Entry 6CS2 (electron microscopy, 4.40 A resolution (low resolution: residue-level contacts below are approximate; hydrogen-bond / salt-bridge calls are withheld)); this record covers chains B and D of the 4 polymer chains in the assembly.

Chain B:
Molecule: Spike glycoprotein, Fibritin
Organism: Human SARS coronavirus
UniProt: chimeric construct of P59594, D9IEJ2: residues 14-1190 from P59594 (SPIKE_CVHSA) positions 14-1190 (same numbers); residues 1192-1219 from D9IEJ2 positions 457-484 (UniProt number = residue number - 735)
Sequence (1215 residues; row label = number of the first residue in the row):
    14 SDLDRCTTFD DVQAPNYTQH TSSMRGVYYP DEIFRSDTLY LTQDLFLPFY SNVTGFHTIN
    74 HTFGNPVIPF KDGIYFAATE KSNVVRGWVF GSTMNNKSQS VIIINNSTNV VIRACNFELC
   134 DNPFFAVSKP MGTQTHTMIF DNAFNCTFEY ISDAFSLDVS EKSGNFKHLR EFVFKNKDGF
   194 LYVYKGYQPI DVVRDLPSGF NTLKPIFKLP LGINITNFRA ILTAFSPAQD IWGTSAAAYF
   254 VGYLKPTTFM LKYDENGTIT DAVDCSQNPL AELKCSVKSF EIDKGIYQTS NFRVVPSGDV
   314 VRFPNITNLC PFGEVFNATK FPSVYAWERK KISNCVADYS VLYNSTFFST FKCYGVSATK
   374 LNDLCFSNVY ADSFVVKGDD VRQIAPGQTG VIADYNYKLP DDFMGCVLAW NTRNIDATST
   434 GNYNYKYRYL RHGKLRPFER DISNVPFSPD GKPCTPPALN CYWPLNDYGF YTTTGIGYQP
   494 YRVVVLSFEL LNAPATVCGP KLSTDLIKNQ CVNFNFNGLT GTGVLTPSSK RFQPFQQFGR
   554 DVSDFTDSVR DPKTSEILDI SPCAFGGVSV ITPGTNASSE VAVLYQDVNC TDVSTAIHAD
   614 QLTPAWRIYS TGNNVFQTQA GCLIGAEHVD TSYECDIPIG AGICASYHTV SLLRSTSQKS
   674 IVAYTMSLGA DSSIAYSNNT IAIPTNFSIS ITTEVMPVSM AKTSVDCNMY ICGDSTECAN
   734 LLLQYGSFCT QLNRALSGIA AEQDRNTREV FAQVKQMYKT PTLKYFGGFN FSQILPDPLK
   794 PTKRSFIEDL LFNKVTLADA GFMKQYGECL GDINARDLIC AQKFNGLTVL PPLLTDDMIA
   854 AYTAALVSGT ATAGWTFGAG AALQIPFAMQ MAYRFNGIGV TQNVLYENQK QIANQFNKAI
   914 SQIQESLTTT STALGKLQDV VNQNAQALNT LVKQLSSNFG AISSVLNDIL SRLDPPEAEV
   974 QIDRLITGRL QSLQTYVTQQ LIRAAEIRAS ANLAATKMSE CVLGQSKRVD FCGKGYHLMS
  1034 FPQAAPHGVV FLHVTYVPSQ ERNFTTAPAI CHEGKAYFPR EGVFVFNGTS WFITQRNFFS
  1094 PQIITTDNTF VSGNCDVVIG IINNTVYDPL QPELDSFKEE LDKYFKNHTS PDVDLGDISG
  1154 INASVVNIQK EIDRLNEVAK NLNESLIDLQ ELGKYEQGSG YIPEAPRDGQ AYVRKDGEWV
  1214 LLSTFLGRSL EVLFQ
Not modelled in the structure: 14-17, 241-243, 368-370, 503-508, 664-670, 810-817, 824-830, 1128-1228
Differences from the reference sequence: conflict Ala577 (Ser in P59594); engineered mutation Pro968 (Lys in P59594), Pro969 (Val in P59594); linker (1191-1192); expression tag (1220-1228)
Disulfides: Cys19-Cys133, Cys128-Cys159, Cys278-Cys288, Cys323-Cys348, Cys366-Cys419, Cys378-Cys511, Cys467-Cys474, Cys524-Cys576, Cys603-Cys635, Cys648-Cys657, Cys720-Cys742, Cys725-Cys731, Cys822-Cys833, Cys1014-Cys1025, Cys1064-Cys1108
Covalent attachments: N-acetylglucosamine (NAG) linked to Asn65, Asn269, Asn318, Asn589, Asn602, Asn691, Asn699, Asn783, Asn1056, Asn1080, Asn1116
Swiss-Prot annotation at these positions:
  - region: Ser798 to Tyr819 (Fusion peptide 1), Lys817 to Phe837 (Fusion peptide 2), Asp1145 to Glu1184 (Heptad repeat 2)
  - site (Cleavage): Arg667, Ser668, Arg797, Ser798
  - glycosylation (N-linked (GlcNAc...) asparagine): Asn29, Asn65, Asn73, Asn109, Asn118, Asn119, Asn158, Asn227, Asn269, Asn318, Asn330, Asn357, Asn589, Asn602, Asn691, Asn699, Asn783, Asn1056, Asn1080, Asn1116 and 3 more in UniProt
Reported in the primary citation:
  - mutagenesis - K968P/V969P: unchanged binding to Angiotensin-converting enzyme 2 (chain D)

Chain D:
Molecule: Angiotensin-converting enzyme 2
Organism: Homo sapiens
Notes: EC 3.4.17.23
UniProt: Q9BYF1 (ACE2_HUMAN); residue numbers follow UniProt; this construct covers 19-615
Sequence (605 residues; row label = number of the first residue in the row):
    19 STIEEQAKTF LDKFNHEAED LFYQSSLASW NYNTNITEEN VQNMNNAGDK WSAFLKEQST
    79 LAQMYPLQEI QNLTVKLQLQ ALQQNGSSVL SEDKSKRLNT ILNTMSTIYS TGKVCNPDNP
   139 QECLLLEPGL NEIMANSLDY NERLWAWESW RSEVGKQLRP LYEEYVVLKN EMARANHYED
   199 YGDYWRGDYE VNGVDGYDYS RGQLIEDVEH TFEEIKPLYE HLHAYVRAKL MNAYPSYISP
   259 IGCLPAHLLG DMWGRFWTNL YSLTVPFGQK PNIDVTDAMV DQAWDAQRIF KEAEKFFVSV
   319 GLPNMTQGFW ENSMLTDPGN VQKAVCHPTA WDLGKGDFRI LMCTKVTMDD FLTAHHEMGH
   379 IQYDMAYAAQ PFLLRNGANE GFHEAVGEIM SLSAATPKHL KSIGLLSPDF QEDNETEINF
   439 LLKQALTIVG TLPFTYMLEK WRWMVFKGEI PKDQWMKKWW EMKREIVGVV EPVPHDETYC
   499 DPASLFHVSN DYSFIRYYTR TLYQFQFQEA LCQAAKHEGP LHKCDISNST EAGQKLFNML
   559 RLGKSEPWTL ALENVVGAKN MNVRPLLNYF EPLFTWLKDQ NKNSFVGWST DWSPYADGSL
   619 EVLFQ
Not modelled in the structure: 563-623
Differences from the reference sequence: expression tag (616-623)
Disulfides: Cys133-Cys141, Cys344-Cys361, Cys530-Cys542
Swiss-Prot annotation at these positions:
  - region (Interaction with SARS-CoV spike glycoprotein): Asp30 to Tyr41, Met82 to Pro84, Lys353 to Arg357
  - active site: Glu375 (Proton acceptor), His505 (Proton donor)
  - binding site (chloride): Arg169, Trp477, Lys481
  - binding site (substrate): Arg273, His345, Pro346, Tyr515
  - binding site (Zn(2+)): His374, His378, Glu402
  - glycosylation (N-linked (GlcNAc...) asparagine): Asn53, Asn90, Asn103, Asn322, Asn432, Asn546
  - mutagenesis: Ser19 (S19P: Increases slightly the interaction with RBD domain of SARS-CoV-2 spike protein), Gln24 to Lys26 (Slightly inhibits interaction with SARS-CoV spike glycoprotein), Gln24 (Q24T: Increases slightly the interaction with RBD domain of SARS-CoV-2 spike protein), Ala25 (A25V: Increases slightly the interaction with RBD domain of SARS-CoV-2 spike protein), Thr27 (T27Y: Increases slightly the interaction with RBD domain of SARS-CoV-2 spike protein. In sACE2.v2.2; increases interaction with RBD domain of SARS-CoV-2 spike protein ...), Leu29 (L29F: Increases slightly the interaction with RBD domain of SARS-CoV-2 spike protein), Lys31 (K31D: Abolishes interaction with SARS-CoV spike glycoprotein; K31Y: Increases slightly the interaction with RBD domain of SARS-CoV-2 spike protein), Asn33 (N33D: Increases slightly the interaction with RBD domain of SARS-CoV-2 spike protein), His34 (H34A: Increases slightly the interaction with RBD domain of SARS-CoV-2 spike protein), Glu37 (E37A: No effect on interaction with SARS-CoV spike glycoprotein), Asp38 (D38A: No effect on interaction with SARS-CoV spike glycoprotein), Leu39 (L39R: Increases slightly the interaction with RBD domain of SARS-CoV-2 spike protein), 48 further mutagenesis entries in UniProt

Chain B / chain D interface:
Contacting residue pairs - 33 pairs, chain B then chain D:
  Arg426(B) - Glu329(D)
  Tyr436(B) - Asp38(D)
  Tyr436(B) - Gln42(D)
  Tyr440(B) - His34(D)
  Tyr442(B) - Lys31(D)
  Leu443(B) - Thr27(D)
  Phe460(B) - Thr27(D)
  Pro462(B) - Ser19(D)
  Pro462(B) - Gln24(D)
  Asp463(B) - Ser19(D)
  Asp463(B) - Gln24(D)
  Leu472(B) - Met82(D)
  Asn473(B) - Gln24(D)
  Asn473(B) - Tyr83(D)
  Tyr475(B) - Thr27(D)
  Tyr475(B) - Phe28(D)
  Tyr475(B) - Lys31(D)
  Tyr475(B) - Tyr83(D)
  Asn479(B) - His34(D)
  Gly482(B) - Lys353(D)
  Tyr484(B) - Tyr41(D)
  Tyr484(B) - Leu45(D)
  Thr485(B) - Glu329(D)
  Thr486(B) - Tyr41(D)
  Thr486(B) - Asn330(D)
  Thr486(B) - Asp355(D)
  Thr486(B) - Arg357(D)
  Thr487(B) - Lys353(D)
  Gly488(B) - Lys353(D)
  Gly488(B) - Gly354(D)
  Tyr491(B) - Lys353(D)
  Tyr491(B) - Gly354(D)
  Tyr491(B) - Arg393(D)
Other interface residues (no listed pair), chain B (20 interface residues in all): Ile489
Other interface residues (no listed pair), chain D (21 interface residues in all): Asp30, Gln325

Summary:
20 residues of chain B and 21 residues of chain D are in contact. Covalently linked N-acetylglucosamine: at
Asn65(B), Asn269(B), Asn318(B), Asn589(B), Asn602(B) and Asn691(B) and 5 more. The paper reports that
K968P/V969P of chain B leave binding to Angiotensin-converting enzyme 2 (chain D) unchanged.
Chain B is Spike glycoprotein, Fibritin (Human SARS coronavirus) and chain D is Angiotensin-converting enzyme
2 (Homo sapiens); the structure, SARS Spike Glycoprotein - human ACE2 complex, Stabilized variant, all
ACE2-bound particles, was determined by electron microscopy.
